PDB entry 3TDD | X-ray diffraction, 2.70 A resolution | chains E and F of the 28 polymer chains in the assembly

== Chain E ==
Protein: Proteasome component PRE5
Organism: Saccharomyces cerevisiae
Notes: EC 3.4.25.1
UniProtKB: P40302 (PSA1_YEAST); the construct has insertions or renumbered stretches relative to UniProt, so the offset changes along the chain: 4-60 = UniProt 2-58; 63-180 = UniProt 59-176; 183-204 = UniProt 183-204; 210-233 = UniProt 211-234
Chain sequence (233 residues; each row starts with the number of its first residue; note: 7 numbers in that range are skipped by the numbering (no residue carries them; nothing is unmodelled there); a row labelled like 18A-18F holds insertion residues (18A, then the next letters in order)):
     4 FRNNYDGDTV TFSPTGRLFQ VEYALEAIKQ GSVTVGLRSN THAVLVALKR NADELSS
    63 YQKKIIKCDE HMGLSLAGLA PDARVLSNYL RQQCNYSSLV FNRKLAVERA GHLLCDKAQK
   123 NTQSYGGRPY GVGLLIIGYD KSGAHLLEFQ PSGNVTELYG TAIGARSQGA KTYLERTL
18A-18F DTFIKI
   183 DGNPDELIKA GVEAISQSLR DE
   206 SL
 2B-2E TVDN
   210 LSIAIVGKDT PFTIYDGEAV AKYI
Curated features (UniProtKB/Swiss-Prot):
  - modified residue: Ser16 (Phosphoserine)
  - cross-link: Lys191 (Glycyl lysine isopeptide (Lys-Gly) (interchain with G-Cter in ubiquitin))

== Chain F ==
Protein: Proteasome component C1
Organism: Saccharomyces cerevisiae
Notes: EC 3.4.25.1
UniProtKB: P21242 (PSA3_YEAST); the construct lacks a stretch of the UniProt sequence and is renumbered around it, so the offset changes along the chain: 5-180 = UniProt 5-180; 184-199 = UniProt 187-202; 201-206 = UniProt 203-208; 207-218 = UniProt 211-222; 1 more segments
Chain sequence (244 residues; numbered 5 to 241 plus 11 insertion-coded residues; 4 numbers in that range are skipped by the numbering (no residue carries them; nothing is unmodelled there); the number before each row is that of its first residue; a row labelled like 18A-18F holds insertion residues (18A, then the next letters in order)):
     5 GTGYDLSNSV FSPDGRNFQV EYAVKAVENG TTSIGIKCND GVVFAVEKLI TSKLLVPQKN
    65 VKIQVVDRHI GCVYSGLIPD GRHLVNRGRE EAASFKKLYK TPIPIPAFAD RLGQYVQAHT
   125 LYNSVRPFGV STIFGGVDKN GAHLYMLEPS GSYWGYKGAA TGKGRQSAKA ELEKLV
18A-18F DHHPEG
   184 LSAREAVKQA AKIIYL
   201 AHEDNK
20B-20C EK
   207 DFELEISWCS LS
21A-21C ETN
   219 GLHKFVKGDL LQEAIDFAQK EIN

== Interface between chain E and chain F ==
Pairs across the interface - 62 pairs, chain E then chain F:
  Asn7(E) - Leu10(F)
  Tyr8(E) - Asp9(F)  hydrogen bond
  Tyr8(E) - Leu10(F)  hydrophobic
  Thr12(E) - Arg130(F)
  Val13(E) - Asn127(F)
  Val13(E) - Ser128(F)
  Val13(E) - Val129(F)
  Val13(E) - Arg130(F)
  Thr14(E) - Leu10(F)
  Thr14(E) - Gln23(F)
  Phe15(E) - Gln23(F)  hydrogen bond (backbone-side chain)
  Phe15(E) - Tyr26(F)
  Phe15(E) - Ala27(F)  hydrophobic
  Phe15(E) - Arg130(F)
  Phe15(E) - Pro131(F)
  Ser16(E) - Tyr26(F)
  Pro17(E) - Tyr26(F)  hydrophobic
  Pro17(E) - Lys29(F)
  Thr18(E) - Lys29(F)
  Gly19(E) - Tyr26(F)
  Gly19(E) - Lys29(F)
  Gly19(E) - Ala30(F)
  Leu21(E) - Leu81(F)  hydrophobic
  Leu21(E) - Arg130(F)
  His114(E) - Arg86(F)
  Cys117(E) - Arg86(F)
  Asp118(E) - Arg86(F)  salt bridge
  Asp118(E) - Asn90(F)
  Gln121(E) - Pro83(F)
  Gln121(E) - Asp84(F)
  Gln121(E) - His87(F)  hydrogen bond
  Thr124(E) - Arg130(F)  hydrogen bond (backbone-side chain)
  Gln125(E) - His123(F)
  Gln125(E) - Val129(F)
  Gln125(E) - Arg130(F)  hydrogen bond (backbone-backbone)
  Gln125(E) - Phe132(F)
  Ser126(E) - Ser128(F)
  Tyr127(E) - Ser128(F)  hydrogen bond (backbone-backbone)
  Ser154(E) - Pro83(F)
  Gly155(E) - Pro83(F)
  Asn156(E) - Ile82(F)
  Asn156(E) - Pro83(F)
  Thr158(E) - Asn64(F)
  Glu159(E) - Leu59(F)
  Glu159(E) - Val60(F)  hydrogen bond (backbone-backbone)
  Glu159(E) - Lys63(F)
  Glu159(E) - Asn64(F)  hydrogen bond (backbone-side chain)
  Leu160(E) - Leu58(F)
  Leu160(E) - Leu59(F)  hydrophobic
  Leu160(E) - Val60(F)
  Tyr161(E) - Lys57(F)
  Tyr161(E) - Leu58(F)  hydrogen bond (backbone-backbone)
  Tyr161(E) - Leu59(F)
  Tyr161(E) - Val60(F)  hydrophobic
  Tyr161(E) - Pro61(F)
  Gly162(E) - Leu58(F)
  Lys173(E) - Leu58(F)
  Leu176(E) - Leu58(F)
  Glu177(E) - Ser56(F)
  Glu177(E) - Lys57(F)
  Glu177(E) - Leu58(F)
  Leu180(E) - Lys57(F)
Also at the interface, not in a pair above, chain E (32 interface residues in all): Arg41
Also at the interface, not in a pair above, chain F (30 interface residues in all): Gly133

== Overview ==
32 residues of chain E and 30 residues of chain F are in contact, with 9 hydrogen bonds and 1 salt bridge.
Polar pairs include Asp118(E)-Arg86(F), Tyr8(E)-Asp9(F) and Phe15(E)-Gln23(F).
Chain E is Proteasome component PRE5 and chain F is Proteasome component C1, both from Saccharomyces
cerevisiae; the structure, Crystal structure of yeast CP in complex with Belactosin C, was determined by X-ray
diffraction.
